Entry 8R83 (electron microscopy, 3.57 A resolution); this record covers chains L and J of the 12 polymer chains in the assembly.

[Chain L]
Name: Ig-like domain-containing protein
Organism: Homo sapiens
Reference sequence: A0A7N5JWI9 (A0A7N5JWI9_AILME); residues 229-576 here correspond to UniProt positions 106-453 (UniProt number = residue number - 123)
Chain sequence (361 residues; each row starts with the number of its first residue):
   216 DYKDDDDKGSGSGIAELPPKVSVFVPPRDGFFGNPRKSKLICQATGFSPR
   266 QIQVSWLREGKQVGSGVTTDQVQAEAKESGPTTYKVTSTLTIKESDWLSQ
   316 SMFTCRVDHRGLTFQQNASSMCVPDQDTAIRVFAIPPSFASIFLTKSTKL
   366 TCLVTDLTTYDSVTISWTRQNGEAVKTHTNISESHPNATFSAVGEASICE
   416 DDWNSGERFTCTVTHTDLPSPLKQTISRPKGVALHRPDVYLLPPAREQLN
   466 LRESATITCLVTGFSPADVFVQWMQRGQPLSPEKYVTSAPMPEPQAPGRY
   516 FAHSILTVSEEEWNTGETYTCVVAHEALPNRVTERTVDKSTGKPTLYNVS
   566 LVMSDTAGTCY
Disordered / not traced: 216-344
Disulfide bonds: Cys367-Cys426, Cys474-Cys536
Construct notes: expression tag (216-228)
Reported in the primary citation:
  - post-translational modification sites: Asn563
  - binding site for N-acetylglucosamine: Asn563

[Chain J]
Name: Immunoglobulin J chain
Organism: Homo sapiens
Reference sequence: P01591 (IGJ_HUMAN); residues -22 to 136 here correspond to UniProt positions 1-159 (UniProt number = residue number + 23)
Chain sequence (169 residues; row label = number of the first residue in the row; numbers below 1 keep their minus sign (Met-22 is residue -22)):
   -22 MKNHLLFWGVLAVFIKAVHVKAQEDERIVLVDNKCKCARITSRIIRSSED
    28 PNEDIVERNIRIIVPLNNRENISDPTSPLRTRFVYHLSDLCKKCDPTEVE
    78 LDNQIVTATQSNICDEDSATETCYTYDRNKCYTAVVPLVYGGETKMVETA
   128 LTPDACYPDEQKLISEEDL
Disordered / not traced: -22 to 1, 92-96, 136-146
Disulfide bonds: Cys12-Cys100, Cys71-Cys91, Cys108-Cys133
Glycans and other covalent adducts: N-acetylglucosamine (NAG) linked to Asn48
Construct notes: expression tag (137-146)
Bound ions: Ca2+: Asn106 (shared with 3 residues of chain N)
Reported in the primary citation:
  - Ca2+ coordination: Asn106

[Chain L / chain J interface]
Contacting residue pairs (68; chain L residue first):
  Phe358(L) - Gln81(J)  hydrogen bond (backbone-side chain)
  Leu359(L) - Asn80(J)  hydrogen bond (backbone-side chain)
  Lys361(L) - Asn80(J)
  Lys361(L) - Gln81(J)  hydrogen bond
  Arg451(L) - Asn89(J)
  Leu464(L) - Asn29(J)  hydrogen bond (backbone-side chain)
  Asn465(L) - Asn29(J)  hydrogen bond
  Arg467(L) - Pro28(J)
  Met489(L) - Glu77(J)
  Glu525(L) - Asn29(J)
  Asn529(L) - Pro28(J)
  Asn529(L) - Asn29(J)
  Asn545(L) - Thr84(J)
  Asn545(L) - Thr86(J)
  Val547(L) - Ala85(J)
  Val547(L) - Thr86(J)  hydrogen bond (backbone-backbone)
  Thr548(L) - Thr86(J)  hydrogen bond
  Glu549(L) - Val76(J)
  Glu549(L) - Thr86(J)
  Glu549(L) - Gln87(J)
  Arg550(L) - Gln87(J)  hydrogen bond (side chain-backbone)
  Arg550(L) - Asn89(J)
  Lys554(L) - Ile21(J)
  Ser555(L) - Ile5(J)
  Ser555(L) - Ser19(J)  hydrogen bond
  Ser555(L) - Val33(J)
  Ser555(L) - Arg35(J)
  Gly557(L) - Arg35(J)  hydrogen bond (backbone-side chain)
  Pro559(L) - Val33(J)
  Pro559(L) - Arg35(J)
  Thr560(L) - Ile32(J)
  Thr560(L) - Val33(J)  hydrogen bond (backbone-backbone)
  Leu561(L) - Ile32(J)  hydrophobic
  Leu561(L) - Val33(J)  hydrogen bond (backbone-backbone)
  Leu561(L) - Glu34(J)
  Leu561(L) - Arg35(J)  hydrogen bond (backbone-backbone)
  Tyr562(L) - Arg35(J)
  Asn563(L) - Arg35(J)  hydrogen bond (backbone-backbone)
  Asn563(L) - Asn36(J)
  Asn563(L) - Ile37(J)  hydrogen bond (backbone-backbone)
  Val564(L) - Ile37(J)
  Ser565(L) - Ile37(J)  hydrogen bond (backbone-backbone)
  Ser565(L) - Arg38(J)
  Ser565(L) - Ile39(J)  hydrogen bond (backbone-backbone)
  Leu566(L) - Ile39(J)
  Val567(L) - Ile39(J)  hydrogen bond (backbone-backbone)
  Val567(L) - Ile40(J)
  Val567(L) - Val41(J)  hydrogen bond (backbone-backbone)
  Met568(L) - Val41(J)  hydrophobic
  Ser569(L) - Val41(J)
  Ser569(L) - Leu43(J)  hydrogen bond (backbone-backbone)
  Asp570(L) - Leu43(J)
  Asp570(L) - Asn44(J)
  Ala572(L) - Pro42(J)
  Gly573(L) - Asn45(J)  hydrogen bond (backbone-side chain)
  Gly573(L) - Thr102(J)
  Gly573(L) - Tyr103(J)  hydrogen bond (backbone-backbone)
  Thr574(L) - Tyr103(J)  hydrogen bond (side chain-backbone)
  Cys575(L) - Lys11(J)
  Cys575(L) - Cys14(J)  disulfide
  Cys575(L) - Thr102(J)
  Cys575(L) - Tyr103(J)  hydrogen bond (backbone-backbone)
  Cys575(L) - Asp104(J)
  Cys575(L) - Arg105(J)
  Tyr576(L) - Lys11(J)  hydrogen bond (backbone-side chain)
  Tyr576(L) - Asp104(J)
  Tyr576(L) - Arg105(J)
  Tyr576(L) - Asn106(J)
Also at the interface, not in a pair above, chain L (40 interface residues in all): Thr360, Gln487, Val537, Thr556, Lys558
Also at the interface, not in a pair above, chain J (39 interface residues in all): Thr74, Leu78, Val83, Ser88
Cross-chain cystine bridges: Cys575(L)-Cys14(J)
Interface features reported in the paper:
  - specific contacts: Phe358(L)-Gln81(J) (backbone contact), Val547(L)-Ala85(J) (hydrophobic contact)
  - interface residues, chain L: Asn545(L)
  - interface residues, chain J: Thr84(J)

[Overview]
40 residues of chain L and 39 residues of chain J are in contact; the contacts include 1 disulfide bond and 25
hydrogen bonds. Polar pairs include Phe358(L)-Gln81(J), Leu359(L)-Asn80(J) and Lys361(L)-Gln81(J). The authors
report a backbone contact between Phe358(L) and Gln81(J); a hydrophobic contact between Val547(L) and
Ala85(J). From the paper: a binding site for N-acetylglucosamine at Asn563(L); interface residues Asn545(L)
and Thr84(J).
Chain L is Ig-like domain-containing protein and chain J is Immunoglobulin J chain, both from Homo sapiens;
the structure, pentameric IgMFc-AIM complex global refinement, was determined by electron microscopy together
with 8R84 from the same study.
